Entry 1O5Q (X-ray diffraction, 2.30 A resolution); this record covers chains A and B of the 4 polymer chains in the assembly.

[Chain A (and B)]
Molecule: Probable methylisocitrate lyase
Source organism: Salmonella enterica subsp. enterica serovar Typhimurium
Notes: EC 4.1.3.30; chain B of this document is another copy of the same molecule, construct and numbering; everything in this record applies to it too
UniProtKB: Q56062 (PRPB_SALTY); residues 2-295 here correspond to UniProt positions 1-294 (UniProt number = residue number - 1)
Amino-acid sequence (305 residues; numbered -1 to 303; the number before each row is that of its first residue; numbers below 1 keep their minus sign (Met-1 is residue -1)):
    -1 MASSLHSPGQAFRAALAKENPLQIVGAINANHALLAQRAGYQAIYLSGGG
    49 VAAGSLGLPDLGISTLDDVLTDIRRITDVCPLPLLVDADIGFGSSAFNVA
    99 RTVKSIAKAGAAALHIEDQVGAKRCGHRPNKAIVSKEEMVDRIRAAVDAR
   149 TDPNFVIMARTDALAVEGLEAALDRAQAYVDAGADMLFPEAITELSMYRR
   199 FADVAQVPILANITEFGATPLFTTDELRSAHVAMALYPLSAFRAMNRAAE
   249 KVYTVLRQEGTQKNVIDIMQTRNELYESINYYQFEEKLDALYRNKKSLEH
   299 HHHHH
Disordered / not traced: -1 to 4, 119-129, 287-303 (chain B: -1 to 4, 119-129, 284-303)
Construct notes: cloning artifact (-1 to 1); expression tag (296-303)
Ion coordination: Mg2+: Asp85 (together with pyruvic acid)
Small-molecule neighbours: pyruvic acid (PYR): Tyr43, Ser45, Gly46, Gly47, Asp58, Asp85, His113, Arg158, Phe186, Asn210, Leu234, Pro236

[Interface between chain A and chain B]
Residue-residue contacts (162; chain A residue first):
  Glu17(A) - Arg255(B)  salt bridge
  Gln21(A) - Leu254(B)  hydrogen bond (side chain-backbone)
  Gln21(A) - Arg255(B)  hydrogen bond
  Gln21(A) - Gly258(B)
  Val23(A) - Tyr251(B)  hydrophobic
  Val23(A) - Leu254(B)  hydrophobic
  Gly24(A) - Tyr251(B)  hydrogen bond (backbone-side chain)
  Ala25(A) - Tyr251(B)
  Asn27(A) - Gly52(B)
  Asn27(A) - Met243(B)
  Ala28(A) - Gly52(B)
  Ala28(A) - Ser53(B)
  Ala28(A) - Leu54(B)
  Ala28(A) - Gly55(B)
  Asn29(A) - Ala51(B)  hydrogen bond (side chain-backbone)
  Asn29(A) - Gly52(B)  hydrogen bond (backbone-backbone)
  Asn29(A) - Gly55(B)
  Asn29(A) - Phe240(B)
  Asn29(A) - Asn244(B)
  His30(A) - Met243(B)
  His30(A) - Asn244(B)
  His30(A) - Ala247(B)
  His30(A) - Tyr251(B)
  Leu32(A) - Gly55(B)
  Leu33(A) - Asn244(B)
  Leu33(A) - Glu248(B)
  Ala34(A) - Tyr251(B)
  Ala37(A) - Arg255(B)
  Gly38(A) - Arg255(B)  hydrogen bond (backbone-side chain)
  Tyr39(A) - Tyr251(B)  hydrogen bond (side chain-backbone)
  Tyr39(A) - Leu254(B)
  Tyr39(A) - Arg255(B)  hydrogen bond (side chain-backbone)
  Ala51(A) - Asn29(B)  hydrogen bond (backbone-side chain)
  Gly52(A) - Asn27(B)
  Gly52(A) - Ala28(B)
  Gly52(A) - Asn29(B)  hydrogen bond (backbone-backbone)
  Ser53(A) - Ala28(B)
  Ser53(A) - Arg73(B)  hydrogen bond
  Leu54(A) - Ala28(B)
  Leu54(A) - Arg73(B)
  Leu54(A) - Val77(B)
  Gly55(A) - Ala28(B)
  Gly55(A) - Leu32(B)
  Gly55(A) - Val77(B)
  Gly55(A) - Ile277(B)
  Leu56(A) - Val77(B)  hydrophobic
  Leu56(A) - Ile277(B)
  Pro57(A) - Ile277(B)  hydrophobic
  Pro57(A) - Tyr279(B)  hydrophobic
  Pro57(A) - Phe282(B)  hydrophobic
  Leu59(A) - Tyr279(B)
  Leu59(A) - Phe282(B)  hydrophobic
  Ile61(A) - Phe282(B)  hydrophobic
  Asp66(A) - Arg73(B)  hydrogen bond (backbone-side chain)
  Thr69(A) - Arg73(B)
  Asp70(A) - Arg73(B)  salt bridge
  Arg73(A) - Ser53(B)  hydrogen bond
  Arg73(A) - Asp66(B)  hydrogen bond (side chain-backbone)
  Arg73(A) - Thr69(B)
  Arg73(A) - Asp70(B)  salt bridge
  Arg73(A) - Arg73(B)
  Val77(A) - Leu54(B)
  Val77(A) - Gly55(B)
  Val77(A) - Leu56(B)  hydrophobic
  Ile211(A) - Gln260(B)
  Glu213(A) - Gln260(B)
  Glu213(A) - Ile264(B)
  Glu213(A) - Met267(B)
  Phe214(A) - Gln268(B)
  Phe214(A) - Thr269(B)
  Phe214(A) - Arg270(B)  hydrogen bond (backbone-side chain)
  Leu219(A) - Thr259(B)
  Leu219(A) - Gln260(B)
  Leu219(A) - Lys261(B)
  Leu219(A) - Ile264(B)  hydrophobic
  Thr221(A) - Gly258(B)
  Thr221(A) - Lys261(B)
  Thr222(A) - Gly258(B)  hydrogen bond (backbone-backbone)
  Tyr235(A) - Leu254(B)  hydrophobic
  Tyr235(A) - Gln260(B)
  Ser238(A) - Val250(B)
  Ser238(A) - Met267(B)
  Ala239(A) - Val250(B)
  Ala239(A) - Tyr251(B)
  Phe240(A) - Asn29(B)
  Arg241(A) - Met267(B)
  Arg241(A) - Gln268(B)  hydrogen bond (backbone-backbone)
  Arg241(A) - Leu273(B)
  Ala242(A) - Ala246(B)
  Ala242(A) - Val250(B)  hydrophobic
  Ala242(A) - Ile266(B)
  Met243(A) - Asn27(B)
  Met243(A) - His30(B)
  Met243(A) - Met243(B)
  Asn244(A) - Asn29(B)
  Asn244(A) - His30(B)
  Asn244(A) - Leu33(B)
  Asn244(A) - Gln268(B)
  Arg245(A) - Asp265(B)  hydrogen bond (side chain-backbone)
  Arg245(A) - Ile266(B)
  Arg245(A) - Met267(B)  hydrogen bond (side chain-backbone)
  Arg245(A) - Gln268(B)
  Arg245(A) - Glu272(B)  salt bridge
  Ala246(A) - Ala242(B)
  Ala246(A) - Ala246(B)  hydrophobic
  Ala247(A) - His30(B)
  Ala247(A) - Ala239(B)  hydrophobic
  Val250(A) - Ser238(B)
  Val250(A) - Ala239(B)
  Val250(A) - Ala242(B)  hydrophobic
  Tyr251(A) - Val23(B)  hydrophobic
  Tyr251(A) - Gly24(B)  hydrogen bond (side chain-backbone)
  Tyr251(A) - Ala25(B)
  Tyr251(A) - His30(B)
  Tyr251(A) - Leu33(B)  hydrophobic
  Tyr251(A) - Ala34(B)
  Tyr251(A) - Ala37(B)  hydrophobic
  Tyr251(A) - Tyr39(B)  hydrogen bond (backbone-side chain)
  Tyr251(A) - Ala239(B)
  Leu254(A) - Gln21(B)  hydrogen bond (backbone-side chain)
  Leu254(A) - Val23(B)  hydrophobic
  Leu254(A) - Tyr39(B)
  Leu254(A) - Tyr235(B)  hydrophobic
  Arg255(A) - Glu17(B)  salt bridge
  Arg255(A) - Gln21(B)  hydrogen bond
  Arg255(A) - Ala37(B)
  Arg255(A) - Gly38(B)  hydrogen bond (side chain-backbone)
  Arg255(A) - Tyr39(B)  hydrogen bond (backbone-side chain)
  Gly258(A) - Thr221(B)
  Gly258(A) - Thr222(B)  hydrogen bond (backbone-backbone)
  Thr259(A) - Leu219(B)
  Gln260(A) - Ile211(B)
  Gln260(A) - Glu213(B)
  Gln260(A) - Tyr235(B)
  Lys261(A) - Leu219(B)
  Ile264(A) - Glu213(B)
  Ile264(A) - Leu219(B)  hydrophobic
  Asp265(A) - Arg245(B)  hydrogen bond (backbone-side chain)
  Ile266(A) - Ala242(B)
  Ile266(A) - Arg245(B)
  Met267(A) - Glu213(B)
  Met267(A) - Ser238(B)
  Met267(A) - Arg241(B)
  Met267(A) - Arg245(B)  hydrogen bond (backbone-side chain)
  Gln268(A) - Phe214(B)
  Gln268(A) - Arg241(B)  hydrogen bond (backbone-backbone)
  Gln268(A) - Asn244(B)
  Thr269(A) - Phe214(B)
  Arg270(A) - Phe214(B)  hydrogen bond (side chain-backbone)
  Glu272(A) - Arg245(B)  salt bridge
  Leu273(A) - Ala51(B)  hydrophobic
  Ile277(A) - Ala51(B)  hydrophobic
  Ile277(A) - Gly55(B)
  Ile277(A) - Leu56(B)
  Ile277(A) - Pro57(B)  hydrophobic
  Tyr279(A) - Pro57(B)  hydrophobic
  Tyr279(A) - Leu59(B)
  Phe282(A) - Leu56(B)  hydrophobic
  Phe282(A) - Pro57(B)  hydrophobic
  Phe282(A) - Leu59(B)  hydrophobic
  Phe282(A) - Ile61(B)  hydrophobic
  Glu283(A) - Leu59(B)
Other interface residues (no listed pair), chain A (74 interface residues in all): Gln40, Asp58, Thr212, Gly215, Phe220, Glu248, Leu286
Other interface residues (no listed pair), chain B (71 interface residues in all): Gln40, Gly215, Phe220, Glu283

[Summary]
The interface between chain A and chain B involves 74 residues on one side and 71 on the other; the contacts
include 30 hydrogen bonds and 6 salt bridges. Polar pairs include Glu17(A)-Arg255(B), Asp70(A)-Arg73(B) and
Arg245(A)-Glu272(B). Bound to chain A: pyruvic acid.
Both chains are Probable methylisocitrate lyase (Salmonella enterica subsp. enterica serovar Typhimurium).
Entry 1O5Q (Crystal Structure of Pyruvate and Mg2+ bound 2-methylisocitrate lyase (PrpB) from Salmonella
typhimurium) was determined by X-ray diffraction together with 1UJQ from the same study.
